PDB entry 4L41 | X-ray diffraction, 2.70 A resolution | chains A and C of the 3 polymer chains in the assembly

== Chain A ==
Name: Alpha-lactalbumin
Organism: Homo sapiens
UniProtKB: P00709 (LALBA_HUMAN); residues 1-124 here correspond to UniProt positions 19-142 (UniProt number = residue number + 18)
Amino-acid sequence (124 residues; row label = number of the first residue in the row):
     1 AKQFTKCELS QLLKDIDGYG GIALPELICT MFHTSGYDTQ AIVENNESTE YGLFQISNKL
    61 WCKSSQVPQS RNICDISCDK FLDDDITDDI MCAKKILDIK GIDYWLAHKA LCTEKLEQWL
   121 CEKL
Not modelled in the structure: 124
UniProt features mapped onto this chain:
  - binding site (Ca(2+)): Thr39, Gln40, Lys80, Leu82, Asp83, Asp84, Asp85, Asp88, Asp89
  - binding site (Zn(2+)): Glu50, Glu117
  - glycosylation (N-linked (GlcNAc...) asparagine): Asn46, Asn72
Disulfide bonds: Cys7-Cys121, Cys29-Cys112, Cys74-Cys92

== Chain C ==
Name: Beta-1,4-galactosyltransferase 1
Organism: Homo sapiens
Notes: EC 2.4.1.22
UniProtKB: P15291 (B4GT1_HUMAN); residues 126-398 here = UniProt positions 126-398
Amino-acid sequence (287 residues; row label = number of the first residue in the row):
   112 ASMTGGQQMG RGSASLPACP EESPLLVGPM LIEFNMPVDL ELVAKQNPNV KMGGRYAPRD
   172 CVSPHKVAII IPFRNRQEHL KYWLYYLHPV LQRQQLDYGI YVINQAGDTI FNRAKLLNVG
   232 FQEALKDYDY TCFVFSDVDL IPMNDHNAYR CFSQPRHISV AMDKFGFSLP YVQYFGGVSA
   292 LSKQQFLTIN GFPNNYWGWG GEDDDIFNRL VFRGMSISRP NAVVGTTRMI RHSRDKKNEP
   352 NPQRFDRIAH TKETMLSDGL NSLTYQVLDV QRYPLYTQIT VDIGTPS
Not modelled in the structure: 112-125
Differences from the reference sequence: expression tag (112-125); engineered mutation Thr337 (Arg in P15291), Thr338 (Cys in P15291)
UniProt features mapped onto this chain:
  - binding site (UDP-alpha-D-galactose): Pro183 to Arg187, Phe222 to Arg224, Val249, Asp250, Trp310, His343 to Asp346
  - binding site (Mn(2+)): Asp250, His343
  - binding site (N-acetyl-D-glucosamine): Gly312 to Asp315, Arg355
Disulfide bonds: Cys130-Cys172, Cys243-Cys262

== How chain A and chain C interact ==
Residue-residue contacts - 16 pairs, chain A then chain C:
  Phe32(A) with Pro281(C), hydrophobic; Tyr282(C), hydrophobic
  His33(A) with Tyr282(C); Arg355(C); Phe356(C)
  Leu106(A) with Phe356(C); Asp357(C)
  Ala107(A) with Phe356(C)
  Ala110(A) with Phe356(C); Ile359(C), hydrophobic
  Leu111(A) with Asp315(C)
  Lys115(A) with Gln284(C)
  Gln118(A) with Tyr282(C); Val283(C); Gln284(C), hydrogen bond
  Trp119(A) with Tyr282(C), hydrophobic
Other interface residues (no listed pair), chain A (13 interface residues in all): Thr34, Val43, Asn45, Glu114
Other interface residues (no listed pair), chain C (13 interface residues in all): Phe276, Pro351, Pro353, Ala360

== Overview ==
The chain A/chain C interface involves 13 residues from each chain, with 1 hydrogen bond. The hydrogen-bonded
pair is Gln118(A)-Gln284(C).
Chain A is Alpha-lactalbumin and chain C is Beta-1,4-galactosyltransferase 1, both from Homo sapiens; the
structure, Human Lactose synthase: A 2:1 complex between human alpha-lactalbumin and human
beta1,4-galactosyltransferase, was determined by X-ray diffraction.
